4F1A - chains B and D of the 4 polymer chains in the assembly; structure by X-ray diffraction, 1.80 A resolution.

# Chain B (and D)
Protein: Insulin B chain
Source organism: Homo sapiens
Notes: chain D of this document is another copy of the same molecule, construct and numbering; everything in this record applies to it too
UniProt: P01308 (INS_HUMAN); residues 1-30 here correspond to UniProt positions 25-54 (UniProt number = residue number + 24)
Sequence (30 residues; each row starts with the number of its first residue):
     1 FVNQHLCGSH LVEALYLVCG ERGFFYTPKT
Bound ions: Zn2+ near His10 (its only coordinating residue here)

# Chain B / chain D interface
Pairs across the interface (28; chain B residue first):
  Gly8(B) - Tyr16(D)
  Ser9(B) - Glu13(D)
  Ser9(B) - Tyr16(D)
  Val12(B) - Val12(D)  hydrophobic
  Val12(B) - Tyr16(D)  hydrophobic
  Val12(B) - Phe24(D)  hydrophobic
  Glu13(B) - Ser9(D)
  Glu13(B) - Glu13(D)
  Tyr16(B) - Gly8(D)
  Tyr16(B) - Ser9(D)
  Tyr16(B) - Val12(D)  hydrophobic
  Tyr16(B) - Tyr26(D)
  Gly20(B) - Tyr26(D)
  Gly20(B) - Pro28(D)
  Glu21(B) - Pro28(D)
  Gly23(B) - Tyr26(D)
  Gly23(B) - Pro28(D)
  Phe24(B) - Val12(D)  hydrophobic
  Phe24(B) - Phe24(D)  hydrophobic
  Phe24(B) - Phe25(D)
  Phe24(B) - Tyr26(D)  hydrogen bond (backbone-backbone)
  Phe25(B) - Phe24(D)
  Tyr26(B) - Tyr16(D)  hydrophobic
  Tyr26(B) - Gly23(D)
  Tyr26(B) - Phe24(D)  hydrogen bond (backbone-backbone)
  Pro28(B) - Glu21(D)
  Pro28(B) - Gly23(D)
  Lys29(B) - Glu21(D)
Interface residues without a listed pair, chain D (13 interface residues in all): Gly20, Arg22

# Summary
Chain B and chain D each contribute 13 residues to their interface, with 2 hydrogen bonds. Its one hydrogen
bond, Phe24(B)-Tyr26(D), is backbone to backbone.
Both chains are Insulin B chain (Homo sapiens). Entry 4F1A (Human Insulin) was determined by X-ray
diffraction, deposited together with 4EWW, 4EWX, 4EWZ, 4EX0, 4EX1, 4EXX and 17 further entries.
